Entry 9HQC (electron microscopy, 4.57 A resolution (low resolution: residue-level contacts below are approximate; hydrogen-bond / salt-bridge calls are withheld)); this record covers chains F and HA of the 54 polymer chains in the assembly.

== Chain F (and HA) ==
Name: Type 1 encapsulin shell protein
From: Mycobacterium tuberculosis H37Rv
Notes: chain HA of this document is another copy of the same molecule, construct and numbering; everything in this record applies to it too
UniProtKB: I6WZG6 (ENCAP_MYCTU); numbering as in UniProt (aligned over 1-265)
Chain sequence (265 residues; numbered 1 to 265; the number before each row is that of its first residue):
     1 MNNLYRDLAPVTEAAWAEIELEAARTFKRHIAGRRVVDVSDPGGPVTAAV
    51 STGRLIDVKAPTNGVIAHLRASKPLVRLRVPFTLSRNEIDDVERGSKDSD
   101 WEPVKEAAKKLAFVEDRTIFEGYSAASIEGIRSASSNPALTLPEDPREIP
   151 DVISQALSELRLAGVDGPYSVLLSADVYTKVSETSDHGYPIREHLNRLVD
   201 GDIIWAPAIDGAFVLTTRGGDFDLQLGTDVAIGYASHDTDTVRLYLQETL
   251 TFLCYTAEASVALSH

== Interface between chain F and chain HA ==
Residue-residue contacts (24):
  R29(F) with V165(HA); D166(HA)
  E88(F) with R54(HA)
  D91(F) with G53(HA); R54(HA)
  R94(F) with S51(HA); G53(HA); L55(HA); R70(HA)
  G95(F) with S51(HA)
  S96(F) with T52(HA); G53(HA); R54(HA)
  K97(F) with Y255(HA)
  D98(F) with Y255(HA)
  K105(F) with E258(HA)
  T179(F) with S158(HA); R161(HA)
  E183(F) with S154(HA); S158(HA); R161(HA)
  G188(F) with R197(HA)
  Y189(F) with R197(HA)
  W205(F) with R161(HA)
Also at the interface, not in a pair above, chain F (22 interface residues in all): R25, H30, S99, Y178, S182, H187, P190, R192
Also at the interface, not in a pair above, chain HA (19 interface residues in all): Q155, G164, H194, L198, G219

== Overview ==
Chain F and chain HA form an interface of 22 and 19 residues respectively.
Chain F and chain HA are both Type 1 encapsulin shell protein (Mycobacterium tuberculosis H37Rv); the
structure, Partial (54mer) encapsulin shell assembly from Mycobacterium tuberculosis, was determined by
electron microscopy together with 9GOT, 9HQ7 and 7P1T from the same study.
